5X4M - chain A; structure by X-ray diffraction, 1.65 A resolution.

== Chain A ==
Name: B-cell lymphoma 6 protein
Source organism: Homo sapiens
Reference sequence: P41182 (BCL6_HUMAN); residue numbers follow UniProt; this construct covers 5-129
Sequence (141 residues; each row starts with the number of its first residue; numbers below 1 keep their minus sign (Leu-11 is residue -11)):
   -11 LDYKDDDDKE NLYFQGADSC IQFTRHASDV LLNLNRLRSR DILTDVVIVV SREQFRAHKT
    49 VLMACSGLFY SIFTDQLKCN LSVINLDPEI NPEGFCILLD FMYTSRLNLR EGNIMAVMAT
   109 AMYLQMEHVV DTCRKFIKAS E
Disordered / not traced: -11 to -2
Construct notes: expression tag (-11 to 4)
Small-molecule neighbours: N-phenyl-1,3,5-triazine-2,4-diamine (7ZF): Asn21, Arg24, Leu25
Curated features (UniProtKB/Swiss-Prot):
  - mutagenesis: Asn21 (N21K: Abolishes interaction with NCOR2 and HDAC2, no effect on interaction with CTBP1 and transcriptional autoinhibition; when associated with A-116 and 376-Q--Q-379), Ser59 (S59A: Abolished ubiquitination by the SCF(FBXL17) complex), His116 (H116A: Abolishes interaction with NCOR2 and HDAC2, no effect on interaction with CTBP1 and transcriptional autoinhibition; when associated with K-21 and 376-Q--Q-379)

== Summary ==
Ligands of chain A: N-phenyl-1,3,5-triazine-2,4-diamine. Curated annotation (UniProt) lists 3 mutagenesis
sites.
Chain A is B-cell lymphoma 6 protein (Homo sapiens); the structure, Crystal structure of the BCL6 BTB domain
in complex with Compound 1, was determined by X-ray diffraction together with 5X4N, 5X4O, 5X4P and 5X4Q from
the same study.
